Entry 1ME9 (X-ray diffraction, 2.20 A resolution); this record covers chain A.

Chain A:
Protein: Inosine-5'-monophosphate dehydrogenase
Source organism: Tritrichomonas foetus
Notes: EC 1.1.1.205
UniProt: P50097 (IMDH_TRIFO); residues 1-503 here = UniProt positions 1-503
Sequence (503 residues; numbered 1 to 503; the number before each row is that of its first residue):
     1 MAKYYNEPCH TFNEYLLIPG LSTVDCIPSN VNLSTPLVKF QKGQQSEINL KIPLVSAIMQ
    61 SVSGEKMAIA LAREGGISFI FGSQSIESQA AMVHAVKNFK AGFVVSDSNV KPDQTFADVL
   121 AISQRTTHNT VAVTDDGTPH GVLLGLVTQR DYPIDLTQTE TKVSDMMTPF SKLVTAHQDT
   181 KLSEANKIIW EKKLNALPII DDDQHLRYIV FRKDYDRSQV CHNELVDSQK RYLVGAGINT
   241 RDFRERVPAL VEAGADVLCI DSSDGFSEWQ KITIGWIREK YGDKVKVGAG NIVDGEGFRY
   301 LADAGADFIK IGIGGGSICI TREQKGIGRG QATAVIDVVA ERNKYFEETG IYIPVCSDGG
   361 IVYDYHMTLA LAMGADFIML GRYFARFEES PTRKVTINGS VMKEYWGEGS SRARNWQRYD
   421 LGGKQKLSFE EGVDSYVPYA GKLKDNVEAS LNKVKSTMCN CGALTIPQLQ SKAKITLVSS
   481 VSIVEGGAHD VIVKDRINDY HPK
Unresolved in the structure: 1, 102-221, 417-428, 484-503
Construct notes: modified residue (319)
Modified positions: Cys-319 (s-hydroxycysteine; CSO)
Swiss-Prot annotation at these positions:
  - active site: Cys-319 (Thioimidate intermediate), Arg-418 (Proton acceptor)
  - binding site (K(+)): Gly-20, Ser-22, Asp-264, Phe-266, Gly-314, Gly-316, Cys-319, Asn-460, Glu-485, Gly-486, Gly-487
  - binding site (NAD(+)): Asp-261 to Ser-263, Gly-312 to Gly-314
  - binding site (IMP): Ser-317, Asp-358 to Gly-360, Gly-381, Arg-382, Tyr-405 to Gly-409, Glu-431
  - mutagenesis: Cys-319 (C319S: Has less than 0.06% of the wild-type activity)
Disulfide bonds: Cys-26/Cys-459
Bound ions: K+: Gly-20, Ser-22, Asp-264, Phe-266, Asn-460
Residues lining bound ligands: inosinic acid (IMP): Ala-57, Met-59, Asn-291, Lys-310, Gly-316, Ser-317, Ile-318, Cys-319, Asp-358, Gly-359, Gly-360, Ile-361, Met-379, Leu-380, Gly-381, Arg-382, Tyr-405, Gly-407, Glu-408, Gly-409, Ser-410, Glu-431, Gly-432

Overview:
Chain A binds inosinic acid. Gly-20, Ser-22, Asp-264, Phe-266 and Asn-460 coordinate K+. From UniProt:
active-site residues Cys-319 and Arg-418, 11 K+-binding residues, 6 NAD+-binding residues and 12 IMP-binding
residues.
Chain A is Inosine-5'-monophosphate dehydrogenase (Tritrichomonas foetus); the structure, Inosine
Monophosphate Dehydrogenase (IMPDH) From Tritrichomonas Foetus with IMP bound, was determined by X-ray
diffraction (same publication as 1MEH, 1MEI and 1MEW).
